9K9U - chains A and P of the 5 polymer chains in the assembly; structure by electron microscopy, 3.08 A resolution.

Chain A:
Name: DNA polymerase
From: Monkeypox virus
Notes: EC 2.7.7.7
Reference sequence: A0A7H0DN44 (DPOL_MONPV); numbering as in UniProt (aligned over 1-1006)
Chain sequence (1031 residues; each row starts with the number of its first residue; numbers below 1 keep their minus sign (Met-24 is residue -24)):
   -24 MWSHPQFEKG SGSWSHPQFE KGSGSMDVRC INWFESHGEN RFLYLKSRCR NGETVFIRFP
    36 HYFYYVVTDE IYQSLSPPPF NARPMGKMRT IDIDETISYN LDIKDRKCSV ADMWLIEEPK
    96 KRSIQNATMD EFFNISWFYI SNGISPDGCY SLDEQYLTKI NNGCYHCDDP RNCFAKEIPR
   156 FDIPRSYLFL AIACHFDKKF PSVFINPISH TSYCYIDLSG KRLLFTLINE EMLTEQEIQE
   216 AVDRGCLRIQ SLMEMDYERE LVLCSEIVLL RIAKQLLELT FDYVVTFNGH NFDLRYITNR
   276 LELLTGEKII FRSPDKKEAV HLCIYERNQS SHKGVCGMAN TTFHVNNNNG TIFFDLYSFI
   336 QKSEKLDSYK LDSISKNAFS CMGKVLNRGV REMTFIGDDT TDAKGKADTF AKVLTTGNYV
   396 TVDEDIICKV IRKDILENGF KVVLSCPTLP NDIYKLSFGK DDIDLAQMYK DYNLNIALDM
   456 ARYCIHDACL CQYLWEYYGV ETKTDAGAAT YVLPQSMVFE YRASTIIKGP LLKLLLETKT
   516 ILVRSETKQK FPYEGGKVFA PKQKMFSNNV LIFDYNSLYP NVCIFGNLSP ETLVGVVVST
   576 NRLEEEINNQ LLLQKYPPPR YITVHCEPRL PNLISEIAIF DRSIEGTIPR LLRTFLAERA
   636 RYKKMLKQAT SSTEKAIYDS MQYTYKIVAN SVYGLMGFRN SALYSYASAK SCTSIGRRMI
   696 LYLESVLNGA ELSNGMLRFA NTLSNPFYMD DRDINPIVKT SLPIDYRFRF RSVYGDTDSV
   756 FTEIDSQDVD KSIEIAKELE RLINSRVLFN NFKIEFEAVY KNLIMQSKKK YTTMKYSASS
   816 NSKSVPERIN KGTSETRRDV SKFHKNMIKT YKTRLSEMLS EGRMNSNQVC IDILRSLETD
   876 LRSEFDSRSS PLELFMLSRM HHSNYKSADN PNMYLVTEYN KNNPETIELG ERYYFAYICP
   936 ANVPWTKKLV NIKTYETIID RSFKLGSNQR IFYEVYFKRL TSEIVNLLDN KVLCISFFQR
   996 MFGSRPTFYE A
Unresolved in the structure: -24 to 0, 305-314, 528-531, 1005-1006
Construct notes: initiating methionine (-24); expression tag (-23 to 0); conflict Phe108 (Leu in A0A7H0DN44); engineered mutation Ala166 (Asp in A0A7H0DN44), Ala168 (Glu in A0A7H0DN44)

Chain P:
Molecule: 25-nt DNA strand
Sequence (25 nucleotides; row label = number of the first residue in the row):
     1 AGCTATGACC ATGATTACGA ATTGC
Unresolved in the structure: 1-8

How chain A and chain P interact:
Pairs across the interface (29; chain A residue first):
  Ile167(A) - DC25(P)  phosphate contact
  Cys169(A) - DC25(P)  phosphate contact
  Phe171(A) - DC25(P)  stacking on the base
  Phe175(A) - DG24(P)  base contact
  Phe175(A) - DC25(P)  base contact
  Pro176(A) - DC25(P)  phosphate contact
  Asn263(A) - DT23(P)  sugar contact
  Asn263(A) - DG24(P)  sugar contact
  Asn266(A) - DT23(P)  base contact
  Phe267(A) - DG24(P)  sugar contact
  Phe267(A) - DC25(P)  phosphate contact
  Tyr332(A) - DT23(P)  hydrogen bond to the sugar
  Ser343(A) - DT23(P)  hydrogen bond to the phosphate
  Tyr344(A) - DT23(P)  phosphate contact
  Lys345(A) - DT23(P)  sugar contact
  Lys345(A) - DG24(P)  phosphate contact
  Leu346(A) - DG24(P)  hydrogen bond to the phosphate
  Asp462(A) - DC25(P)  phosphate contact
  Thr831(A) - DT22(P)  phosphate contact
  Arg832(A) - DA21(P)  salt bridge to the phosphate
  Arg832(A) - DT22(P)  phosphate contact
  Arg833(A) - DA21(P)  hydrogen bond to the phosphate
  Arg833(A) - DT22(P)  phosphate contact
  Asp834(A) - DA20(P)  sugar contact
  Tyr900(A) - DG19(P)  phosphate contact
  Lys901(A) - DC18(P)  salt bridge to the phosphate
  Ser902(A) - DC18(P)  hydrogen bond to the phosphate
  Asn905(A) - DG19(P)  hydrogen bond to the phosphate
  Asn907(A) - DG19(P)  phosphate contact
Other interface residues (no listed pair), chain A (29 interface residues in all): Phe262, Asn315, Arg894, His897, Gln994, Arg1000
Other interface residues (no listed pair), chain P (10 interface residues in all): DT12, DG13

Summary:
Chain A and chain P form an interface of 29 and 10 residues respectively; the contacts include 6 hydrogen
bonds, 2 salt bridges and 1 aromatic stacking contact. Polar contacts include Tyr332(A)-DT23(P),
Ser343(A)-DT23(P) and Leu346(A)-DG24(P).
Chain A is DNA polymerase (Monkeypox virus) and chain P is a 25-nt DNA strand; the structure, MPXV DNA
polymerase complex in editing state 1, was determined by electron microscopy, deposited together with 9K9R,
9K9S, 9K9T and 9K9V.
